PDB entry 5YQ7 | electron microscopy, 4.10 A resolution (low resolution: residue-level contacts below are approximate; hydrogen-bond / salt-bridge calls are withheld) | chains L and R of the 35 polymer chains in the assembly

# Chain L
Molecule: Precursor for L subunits of photosynthetic reaction center
Source organism: Roseiflexus castenholzii
Reference sequence: Q83XD0 (Q83XD0_9CHLR); numbering as in UniProt (aligned over 1-310)
Sequence (310 residues; numbered 1 to 310; the number before each row is that of its first residue):
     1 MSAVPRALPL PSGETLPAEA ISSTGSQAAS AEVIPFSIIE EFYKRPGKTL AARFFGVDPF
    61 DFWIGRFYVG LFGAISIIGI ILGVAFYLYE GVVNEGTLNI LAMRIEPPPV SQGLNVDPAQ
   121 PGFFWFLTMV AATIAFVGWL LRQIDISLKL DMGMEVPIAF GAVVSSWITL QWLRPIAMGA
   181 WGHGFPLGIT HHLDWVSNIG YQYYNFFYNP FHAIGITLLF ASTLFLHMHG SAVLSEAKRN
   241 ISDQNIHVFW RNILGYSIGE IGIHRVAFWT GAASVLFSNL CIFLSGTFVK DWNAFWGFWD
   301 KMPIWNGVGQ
Unresolved in the structure: 1
Bound ions: bacteriochlorophyll a Mg site 1 near H192 (its only coordinating residue here); bacteriochlorophyll a Mg site 2 near H212 (its only coordinating residue here); Fe ion: H229 (shared with 3 residues of chain M)
Residues lining bound ligands:
  - bacteriochlorophyll a (BCL), molecule 1: Y87, W167, F185, I189, H192, L193, V196
  - bacteriochlorophyll a (BCL), molecule 2: F136, V163, W167, L170, V196, I199, G200, Y201, N205, F206, F207, H212, G215, I216, V275, S278, N279, I282
  - bacteriopheophytin a (BPH), molecule 1: G79, I80, V84, A132, W139, Q143, V156, A159, F160, V163, W167, L187, G188, I189, H192, G271, S274, V275
  - bacteriopheophytin a (BPH), molecule 2: F207, A213, I216, T217, F220, A221
  - bacteriopheophytin a (BPH), molecule 3: F220, T223, L224, H227, M228, L254
  - Menaquinone 11 (MQE; 2-methyl-3-[(2E,6E,10E,14E,18E,22E,26E,30E,34E,38E)-3,7,11,15,19,23,27,31,35,39,43-undecamethyltetratetraconta-2,6,10,1 4,18,22,26,30,34,38,42-undecaen-1-yl]naphthalene-1,4-dione), molecule 1: I64, F67, G73, I77, I81, V84, L88, R142
  - Menaquinone 11 (MQE), molecule 2: F225, H229, A232, H247, W250, S257, I258, G259, E260, I261, I263, V266, W269, F277
Reported in the primary citation:
  - binding site for bacteriochlorophyll a: H212
  - Fe ion coordination: H229, H264

# Chain R
Molecule: Alpha subunit of light-harvesting 1
Source organism: Roseiflexus castenholzii
Reference sequence: Q83XD1 (Q83XD1_9CHLR); residue numbers follow UniProt; this construct covers 1-42
Sequence (42 residues; row label = number of the first residue in the row):
     1 MKDRPFEFRT SVVVSTLLGL VMALLIHFVV LSSGAFNWLR AP
Unresolved in the structure: 1-4, 41-42
Bound ions: bacteriochlorophyll a Mg near H27 (its only coordinating residue here)
Residues lining bound ligands:
  - bacteriochlorophyll a (BCL), molecule 1: F6, V14, S15, L18
  - bacteriochlorophyll a (BCL), molecule 2: F8, S11, S15
  - bacteriochlorophyll a (BCL), molecule 3: T16, L20, M22, A23, I26, H27, V30, F36, W38
  - beta,psi-caroten-4-one (KGD): S15, T16, L18, G19, L20, M22, I26
Reported in the primary citation:
  - binding site for bacteriochlorophyll a: H27

# Interface between chain L and chain R
Contacting residue pairs (8; chain L residue first):
  I64(L) - T10(R)
  I77(L) - L17(R)
  I78(L) - L17(R)
  I81(L) - V21(R)
  L82(L) - L25(R)
  Y89(L) - V29(R)
  P118(L) - S32(R)
  F124(L) - S32(R)
Other interface residues (no listed pair), chain L (10 interface residues in all): F60, A85
Other interface residues (no listed pair), chain R (7 interface residues in all): V13

# In short
Chain L and chain R form an interface of 10 and 7 residues respectively. Bound to chain L: bacteriochlorophyll
a, 3 copies of bacteriopheophytin a and Menaquinone 11. From the paper: a binding site for bacteriochlorophyll
a at H212(L) and H27(R); Fe ion coordination by H229(L) and H264(L).
Chain L is Precursor for L subunits of photosynthetic reaction center and chain R is Alpha subunit of
light-harvesting 1, both from Roseiflexus castenholzii; the structure, Cryo-EM structure of the RC-LH core
complex from Roseiflexus castenholzii, was determined by electron microscopy.
